Entry 4WA6 (X-ray diffraction, 2.36 A resolution); this record covers chains A and E of the 4 polymer chains in the assembly.

Chain A:
Name: Ubiquitin carboxyl-terminal hydrolase 8
Organism: Saccharomyces cerevisiae
Notes: EC 3.4.19.12
UniProt: P50102 (UBP8_YEAST); residues 1-471 here = UniProt positions 1-471
Amino-acid sequence (476 residues; each row starts with the number of its first residue; numbers below 1 keep their minus sign (Gly-4 is residue -4)):
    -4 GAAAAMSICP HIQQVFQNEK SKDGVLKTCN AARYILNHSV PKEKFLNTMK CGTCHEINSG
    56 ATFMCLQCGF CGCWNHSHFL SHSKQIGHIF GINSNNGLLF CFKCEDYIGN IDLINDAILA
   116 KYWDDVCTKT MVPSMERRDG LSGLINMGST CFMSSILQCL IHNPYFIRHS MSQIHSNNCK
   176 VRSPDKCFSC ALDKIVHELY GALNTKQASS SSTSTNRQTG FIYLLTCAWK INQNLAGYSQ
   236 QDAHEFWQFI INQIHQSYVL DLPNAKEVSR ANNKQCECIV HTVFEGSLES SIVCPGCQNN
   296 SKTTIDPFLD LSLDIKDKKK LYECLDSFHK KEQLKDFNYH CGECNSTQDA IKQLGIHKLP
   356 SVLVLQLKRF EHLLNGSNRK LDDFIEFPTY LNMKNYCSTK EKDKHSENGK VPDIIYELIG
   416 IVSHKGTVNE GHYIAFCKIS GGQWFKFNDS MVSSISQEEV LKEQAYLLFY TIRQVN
Unresolved in the structure: -4 to 0, 199-210, 227-235, 395-404
Construct notes: expression tag (-4 to 0)
Ion coordination: Zn2+ site 1: Cys4, His6, Cys96, Cys99; Zn2+ site 2: Cys46, Cys49, Cys68, His73; Zn2+ site 3: Cys60, Cys63, His77, His83; Zn2+ site 4: His170, Cys174, Cys182, Cys185; Zn2+ site 5: His250, Cys271, Cys273, His276; Zn2+ site 6: Cys289, Cys292, Cys336, Cys339

Chain E:
Name: SAGA-associated factor 73
Organism: Saccharomyces cerevisiae
UniProt: P53165 (SGF73_YEAST); numbering as in UniProt (aligned over 1-96)
Amino-acid sequence (96 residues; numbered 1 to 96; the number before each row is that of its first residue):
     1 MRSGDAEIKG IKPKVIEEYS LSQGSGPSND SWKSLMSSAK DTPLQYDHMN RESLKKYFDP
    61 NAQLIEDPLD KPIQYRVCEK CGKPLALTAI VDHLEN
Unresolved in the structure: 1, 21-29, 96
Construct notes: engineered mutation Asp59 (Asn in P53165)
Ion coordination: Zn2+: Cys78, Cys81, His93

Chain A / chain E interface:
Contacting residue pairs (123; chain A residue first):
  Thr23(A) - Trp32(E)
  Ala26(A) - Met36(E)  hydrophobic
  Ala27(A) - Trp32(E)  hydrophobic
  Tyr29(A) - Ala39(E)
  Tyr29(A) - Lys40(E)
  Ile30(A) - Trp32(E)
  Ile30(A) - Leu35(E)  hydrophobic
  Ile30(A) - Met36(E)
  Asn32(A) - Pro43(E)
  Asn32(A) - Leu44(E)
  Asn32(A) - Gln45(E)  hydrogen bond (backbone-backbone)
  His33(A) - Ala39(E)
  His33(A) - Thr42(E)  hydrogen bond (side chain-backbone)
  His33(A) - Pro43(E)  hydrogen bond (side chain-backbone)
  His33(A) - Leu44(E)
  Ser34(A) - Gln45(E)
  Val35(A) - Gln45(E)
  Pro36(A) - Gln45(E)
  Glu38(A) - Leu35(E)
  Glu38(A) - Ser38(E)  hydrogen bond
  Lys39(A) - Asp47(E)  salt bridge
  Asn42(A) - Leu35(E)
  Thr43(A) - Leu35(E)
  Met59(A) - Trp32(E)  hydrophobic
  Cys60(A) - Trp32(E)  hydrogen bond (backbone-side chain)
  Leu61(A) - Lys33(E)  hydrogen bond (backbone-side chain)
  Gln62(A) - Lys33(E)
  Cys63(A) - Trp32(E)  hydrogen bond (backbone-side chain)
  Cys63(A) - Lys33(E)
  Gly64(A) - Ser31(E)
  Gly64(A) - Trp32(E)  hydrogen bond (backbone-backbone)
  Phe65(A) - Trp32(E)
  Cys66(A) - Trp32(E)  hydrophobic
  Asn110(A) - Gln74(E)  hydrogen bond (backbone-side chain)
  Asp111(A) - Gln74(E)
  Asp111(A) - Arg76(E)
  Asp111(A) - Leu87(E)
  Ile113(A) - Thr88(E)
  Leu114(A) - Leu87(E)
  Leu114(A) - Ile90(E)  hydrophobic
  Tyr117(A) - Val91(E)  hydrophobic
  Val121(A) - Arg76(E)
  Thr123(A) - Glu79(E)
  Lys124(A) - Cys78(E)
  Lys124(A) - Glu79(E)  hydrogen bond (backbone-backbone)
  Thr125(A) - Arg76(E)  hydrogen bond
  Thr125(A) - Val77(E)
  Thr125(A) - Glu79(E)
  Thr125(A) - Ile90(E)
  Met126(A) - Arg76(E)
  Met126(A) - Val77(E)  hydrogen bond (backbone-backbone)
  Met126(A) - Glu79(E)
  Val127(A) - Arg76(E)
  Pro128(A) - Tyr75(E)
  Arg132(A) - Tyr75(E)  hydrogen bond (backbone-side chain)
  Arg133(A) - Tyr75(E)
  Pro159(A) - Ile65(E)
  Pro159(A) - Pro68(E)  hydrophobic
  Tyr160(A) - Gln63(E)
  Tyr160(A) - Leu64(E)
  Tyr160(A) - Ile65(E)  hydrogen bond (side chain-backbone)
  Arg163(A) - Gln63(E)  hydrogen bond
  Arg163(A) - Ile65(E)
  Arg163(A) - Ile73(E)
  Met166(A) - Tyr75(E)  hydrophobic
  Met166(A) - Pro84(E)
  Met166(A) - Leu85(E)
  Met166(A) - Ala86(E)  hydrogen bond (backbone-backbone)
  Met166(A) - Ala89(E)
  Ser167(A) - Ala89(E)
  Gln168(A) - Pro84(E)
  Gln168(A) - Leu85(E)
  Ser171(A) - Lys83(E)
  His192(A) - Cys81(E)  hydrogen bond (side chain-backbone)
  His192(A) - Gly82(E)  hydrogen bond (side chain-backbone)
  His192(A) - Lys83(E)  hydrogen bond (side chain-backbone)
  His192(A) - Pro84(E)
  Tyr195(A) - Tyr75(E)  hydrogen bond (backbone-side chain)
  Tyr195(A) - Pro84(E)  hydrophobic
  Gly196(A) - Val77(E)
  Gly196(A) - Gly82(E)
  Ala197(A) - Cys81(E)
  Ala197(A) - Gly82(E)  hydrogen bond (backbone-backbone)
  Gln270(A) - Pro60(E)
  Gln270(A) - Asn61(E)
  Ile274(A) - Gln63(E)
  His276(A) - Asp59(E)
  Thr277(A) - Asn61(E)
  Thr277(A) - Ala62(E)
  Thr277(A) - Gln63(E)  hydrogen bond (backbone-backbone)
  Lys353(A) - Lys55(E)  hydrogen bond (side chain-backbone)
  Lys353(A) - Lys56(E)  hydrogen bond (side chain-backbone)
  Lys353(A) - Tyr57(E)
  Lys353(A) - Phe58(E)  hydrogen bond (side chain-backbone)
  Leu354(A) - Tyr57(E)  hydrogen bond (backbone-backbone)
  Leu354(A) - Phe58(E)
  Pro355(A) - Phe58(E)
  Ser356(A) - Ala62(E)
  Ser356(A) - Gln63(E)  hydrogen bond (side chain-backbone)
  Val406(A) - Tyr57(E)
  Pro407(A) - Ser53(E)
  Pro407(A) - Tyr57(E)
  Tyr411(A) - Phe58(E)
  Ile414(A) - Leu69(E)  hydrophobic
  Lys433(A) - Leu69(E)
  Ile434(A) - Leu69(E)
  Ser435(A) - Leu69(E)
  Ser435(A) - Lys71(E)
  Ser435(A) - Pro72(E)
  Gly436(A) - Leu69(E)  hydrogen bond (backbone-backbone)
  Thr466(A) - Pro68(E)
  Ile467(A) - Phe58(E)  hydrophobic
  Ile467(A) - Leu64(E)  hydrophobic
  Arg468(A) - His48(E)  hydrogen bond (backbone-side chain)
  Arg468(A) - Asp67(E)  salt bridge
  Gln469(A) - His48(E)
  Val470(A) - His48(E)  hydrogen bond (backbone-backbone)
  Val470(A) - Met49(E)
  Val470(A) - Asn50(E)  hydrogen bond (backbone-backbone)
  Val470(A) - Ser53(E)
  Val470(A) - Phe58(E)  hydrophobic
  Asn471(A) - Asn50(E)
  Asn471(A) - Ser53(E)  hydrogen bond (backbone-side chain)
Other interface residues (no listed pair), chain A (79 interface residues in all): Asp107, Asp120, Cys122, Ile162, Val191, Glu272, Val278, Cys392, Ile409, Glu412
Other interface residues (no listed pair), chain E (55 interface residues in all): Asp30, Leu54, Asp70, Leu94

In short:
79 residues of chain A and 55 residues of chain E are in contact; the contacts include 32 hydrogen bonds and 2
salt bridges. Polar contacts include Lys39(A)-Asp47(E), Arg468(A)-Asp67(E) and His33(A)-Thr42(E). The Zn2+
site 1 is built by Cys4(A), His6(A), Cys96(A) and Cys99(A).
Here chain A is Ubiquitin carboxyl-terminal hydrolase 8 and chain E is SAGA-associated factor 73, both from
Saccharomyces cerevisiae. Entry 4WA6 (Structure of yeast SAGA DUBm with Sgf73 N59D mutant at 2.36 angstroms
resolution) was determined by X-ray diffraction.
